Entry 7UYM (X-ray diffraction, 2.20 A resolution); this record covers chains K and L of the 4 polymer chains in the assembly.

[Chain K]
Molecule: VHH nanobody
Source organism: Lama glama
Notes: antibody fragment or engineered binder
Chain sequence (121 residues; each row starts with the number of its first residue; X marks 72 residues of unknown identity (built as UNK)):
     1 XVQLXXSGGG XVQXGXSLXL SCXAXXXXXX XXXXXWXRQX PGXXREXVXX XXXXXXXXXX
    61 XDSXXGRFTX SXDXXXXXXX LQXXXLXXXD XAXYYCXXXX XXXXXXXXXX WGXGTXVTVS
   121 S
Unresolved in the structure: 1, 121
Disulfides: C22-C96

[Chain L]
Molecule: 850 Fab Light Chain
Source organism: Mus musculus
Notes: antibody fragment or engineered binder
Chain sequence (213 residues; each row starts with the number of its first residue):
     1 DIQMTQSPST LSTSVGDRVT ITCRASQSIS NWLAWYQQKP GKAPKLLIYK ASTLESGVPS
    61 RFSGSGSGTE FTLTISSLQP DDFATYYCQQ YSSYWTFGQG TKLEIKRTVA APSVFIFPPS
   121 DEQLKSGTAS VVCLLNNFYP REAKVQWKVD NALQSGNSQE SVTEQDSKDS TYSLSSTLTL
   181 SKADYEKHKV YACEVTHQGL SSPVTKSFNR GEC
Unresolved in the structure: 213
Disulfides: C23-C88, C133-C193

[Chain K / chain L interface]
Residue-residue contacts - 4 pairs, chain K then chain L:
  R45(K) - S201(L)
  D62(K) - T108(L)  hydrogen bond
  D62(K) - V109(L)
  W111(K) - S201(L)
Other interface residues (no listed pair), chain L (12 interface residues in all): K106, R107, E142, A143, K144, T196, H197, Q198, G199

[Summary]
3 residues of chain K and 12 residues of chain L are in contact, with 1 hydrogen bond. The hydrogen-bonded
pair is D62(K)-T108(L).
Chain K is VHH nanobody (Lama glama) and chain L is 850 Fab Light Chain (Mus musculus); the structure, 850 Fab
in complex with NANPNANPNANP peptide, was determined by X-ray diffraction, deposited together with 7UYL and
7V05.
